7YSU - chains C and B of the 4 polymer chains in the assembly; structure by electron microscopy, 3.20 A resolution.

[Chain C]
Name: Fibroblast growth factor receptor 3
Organism: Homo sapiens
Notes: EC 2.7.10.1
UniProtKB: P22607 (FGFR3_HUMAN); residues 150-360 here correspond to UniProt positions 148-358 (UniProt number = residue number - 2)
Amino-acid sequence (211 residues; each row starts with the number of its first residue):
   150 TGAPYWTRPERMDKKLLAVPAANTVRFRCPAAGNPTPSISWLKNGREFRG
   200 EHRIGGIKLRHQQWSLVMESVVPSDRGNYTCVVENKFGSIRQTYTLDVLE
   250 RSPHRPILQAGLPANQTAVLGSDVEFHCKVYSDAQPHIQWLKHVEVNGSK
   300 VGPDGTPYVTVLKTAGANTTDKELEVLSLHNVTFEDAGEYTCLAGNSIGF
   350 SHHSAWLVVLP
Disulfide bonds: C178-C230, C277-C341
From the paper describing this entry:
  - mutagenesis - E249A, R254A, I256A, Y280A: decreased signaling with Fibroblast growth factor 23 (chain B)
  - self-association interface (contacts with another copy of this molecule): E249, R254, I256, Y280

[Chain B]
Name: Fibroblast growth factor 23
Organism: Homo sapiens
UniProtKB: Q9GZV9 (FGF23_HUMAN); residue numbers follow UniProt; this construct covers 25-203
Amino-acid sequence (179 residues; each row starts with the number of its first residue):
    25 YPNASPLLGSSWGGLIHLYTATARNSYHLQIHKNGHVDGAPHQTIYSALM
    75 IRSEDAGFVVITGVMSRRYLCMDFRGNIFGSHYFDPENCRFQHQTLENGY
   125 DVYHSPQYHFLVSLGRAKRAFLPGMNPPPYSQFLSRRNEIPLIHFNTPIP
   175 RQHTQSAEDDSERDPLNVLKPRARMTPAP
Construct notes: variant Q176 (Arg in Q9GZV9), Q179 (Arg in Q9GZV9)
Curated features (UniProtKB/Swiss-Prot):
  - modified residue: S180 (Phosphoserine)
  - glycosylation (O-linked (GalNAc) threonine): T171, T178
Disulfide bonds: C95-C113
From the paper describing this entry:
  - mutagenesis - Y25DEL/P26DEL/N27DEL/A28DEL/S29DEL/P30DEL/L31DEL/L32DEL/G33DEL/S34DEL/S35DEL/W36DEL, R48A/R140A, M149A/N150A/P151A: decreased signaling

[How chain C and chain B interact]
Pairs across the interface (47):
  R160(C) with A47(B)
  D162(C) with R48(B); N49(B)
  K163(C) with A45(B); A47(B); N49(B); S50(B)
  L165(C) with Y43(B); S50(B), hydrogen bond (backbone-side chain); H52(B); R160(B)
  L166(C) with Y43(B)
  A167(C) with Y43(B), hydrogen bond (backbone-side chain); Y124(B); R160(B)
  P169(C) with N122(B); Y124(B)
  D246(C) with R160(B), salt bridge
  L248(C) with S159(B); R160(B)
  E249(C) with L32(B)
  R250(C) with T119(B); G123(B), hydrogen bond (side chain-backbone); D125(B), salt bridge; L158(B)
  P252(C) with T119(B)
  V279(C) with S34(B), hydrogen bond (backbone-side chain)
  Y280(C) with S34(B)
  S281(C) with W36(B), hydrogen bond (backbone-side chain)
  D282(C) with W36(B)
  Q284(C) with W36(B); I75(B); S77(B)
  P285(C) with W36(B)
  H286(C) with S77(B); E78(B), hydrogen bond (side chain-backbone); D79(B)
  A314(C) with S77(B); E78(B)
  G315(C) with E78(B)
  A316(C) with R76(B), hydrogen bond (backbone-side chain); E78(B), hydrogen bond (backbone-side chain)
  D320(C) with W36(B)
  G344(C) with A80(B)
  S346(C) with H117(B); Q118(B)
  F349(C) with A80(B), hydrophobic
Other interface residues (no listed pair), chain C (34 interface residues in all): E159, V168, R225, S251, A283, T318, T319, N345
Other interface residues (no listed pair), chain B (32 interface residues in all): S29, G33, G81, V83, V84, E163

[Overview]
34 residues of chain C and 32 residues of chain B are in contact, with 8 hydrogen bonds and 2 salt bridges.
Polar pairs include D246(C)-R160(B), R250(C)-D125(B) and L165(C)-S50(B). The paper reports that E249A, R254A
and I256A of chain C, among others, reduce signaling with Fibroblast growth factor 23 (chain B); a
self-association interface involving E249(C), R254(C) and I256(C) among others; 7 substitutions were tested in
all.
Chain C is Fibroblast growth factor receptor 3 and chain B is Fibroblast growth factor 23, both from Homo
sapiens; the structure, Cryo-EM Structure of FGF23-FGFR3c-aKlotho-HS Quaternary Complex, was determined by
electron microscopy, deposited together with 7YSW and 7YSH.
